2C22 - chains A and T of the 3 polymer chains in the assembly; structure by X-ray diffraction, 2.56 A resolution.

# Chain A
Molecule: DNA polymerase IV
From: Sulfolobus solfataricus
Notes: EC 2.7.7.7
UniProt: Q97W02 (DPO42_SULSO); residues 1-352 here = UniProt positions 1-352
Amino-acid sequence (358 residues; each row starts with the number of its first residue; numbers below 1 keep their minus sign (His-5 is residue -5)):
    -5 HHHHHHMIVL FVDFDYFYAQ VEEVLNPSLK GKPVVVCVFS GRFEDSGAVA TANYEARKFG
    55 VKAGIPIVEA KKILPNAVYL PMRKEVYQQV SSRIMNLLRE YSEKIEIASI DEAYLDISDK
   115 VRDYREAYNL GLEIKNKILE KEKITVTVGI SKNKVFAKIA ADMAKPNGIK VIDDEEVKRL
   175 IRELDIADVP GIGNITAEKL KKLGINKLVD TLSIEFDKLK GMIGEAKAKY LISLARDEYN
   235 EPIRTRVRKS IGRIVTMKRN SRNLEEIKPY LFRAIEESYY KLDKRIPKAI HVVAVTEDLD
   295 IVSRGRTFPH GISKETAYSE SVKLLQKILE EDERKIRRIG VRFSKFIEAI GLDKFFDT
Not modelled in the structure: -5 to 0, 343-352
Metal / ion sites: Ca2+ site 1: Asp7, Asp105, Glu106 (together with 2'-deoxyguanosine-5'-triphosphate); Ca2+ site 2: Asp7, Phe8, Asp105 (together with 2'-deoxyguanosine-5'-triphosphate); Ca2+ site 3: Ala181, Ile186
Residues lining bound ligands: 2'-deoxyguanosine-5'-triphosphate (DGT): Asp7, Phe8, Asp9, Tyr10, Phe11, Tyr12, Val32, Ala44, Thr45, Tyr48, Arg51, Ala57, Gly58, Met76, Ile104, Asp105, Lys159
UniProt features mapped onto this chain:
  - active site: Glu106
  - binding site (Mg(2+)): Asp7, Asp105
  - site: Tyr12 (Substrate discrimination)
  - mutagenesis: Asp105 to Glu106 (Loss of function), Glu342 to Thr352 (Almost complete loss of interaction with PCNA)
What the authors report for this chain:
  - binding site for the 18-nt DNA strand (chain T): Arg332
  - specificity-determining residues: Arg332 (proposed by the authors, not directly observed)

# Chain T
Molecule: 18-nt DNA strand
Sequence (18 nucleotides; numbered 1 to 18; the number before each row is that of its first residue):
     1 TCACGGAATC CTTCCCCC
Not modelled in the structure: 1
Modified residues: 8OG (8-oxo-2'-deoxy-guanosine-5'-monophosphate) at position 5

# Chain A / chain T interface
Contacting residue pairs (38; chain A residue first):
  Val32(A) with DC4(T), phosphate contact
  Ser34(A) with DC4(T), sugar contact
  Phe37(A) with DA3(T), phosphate contact
  Ser40(A) with DA3(T), phosphate contact
  Gly41(A) with DA3(T), hydrogen bond to the phosphate
  Ala42(A) with DC4(T), base contact
  Gly58(A) with DA3(T), base contact; DC4(T), base contact
  Pro60(A) with DC2(T), base contact; DA3(T), sugar contact
  Lys78(A) with DG6(T), sugar contact
  Gly218(A) with DC11(T), phosphate contact
  Glu219(A) with DC11(T), hydrogen bond to the phosphate
  Ala220(A) with DC10(T), phosphate contact; DC11(T), hydrogen bond to the phosphate
  Val241(A) with DA8(T), phosphate contact
  Arg242(A) with DA8(T), phosphate contact
  Lys243(A) with DA8(T), hydrogen bond to the phosphate; DT9(T), salt bridge to the phosphate
  Ser244(A) with DA7(T), phosphate contact; DA8(T), hydrogen bond to the phosphate
  Ile245(A) with DA7(T), phosphate contact
  Gly246(A) with DA7(T), hydrogen bond to the phosphate
  Arg247(A) with 8OG_5(T), phosphate contact; DG6(T), salt bridge to the phosphate
  Ile248(A) with 8OG_5(T), phosphate contact; DG6(T), hydrogen bond to the phosphate
  Val249(A) with 8OG_5(T), phosphate contact
  Thr250(A) with DC4(T), sugar contact; 8OG_5(T), hydrogen bond to the phosphate
  Lys275(A) with DG6(T), salt bridge to the phosphate
  Leu293(A) with DC4(T), phosphate contact
  Arg331(A) with DA3(T), salt bridge to the phosphate; DC4(T), salt bridge to the phosphate
  Arg332(A) with DC4(T), salt bridge to the phosphate; 8OG_5(T), salt bridge to the phosphate
  Arg336(A) with DG6(T), sugar contact; DA7(T), salt bridge to the phosphate
Interface residues without a listed pair, chain A (30 interface residues in all): Asp39, Lys221, Arg240

# Overview
30 residues of chain A face 10 of chain T across their interface, with 8 hydrogen bonds and 8 salt bridges.
Polar pairs include Gly41(A)-DA3(T), Glu219(A)-DC11(T) and Ala220(A)-DC11(T). Bound to chain A:
2'-deoxyguanosine-5'-triphosphate. The paper reports a binding site for the 18-nt DNA strand (chain T) at
Arg332(A); the specificity determinant Arg332(A).
Here chain A is DNA polymerase IV (Sulfolobus solfataricus) and chain T is an 18-nt DNA strand. Entry 2C22
(Efficient and High Fidelity Incorporation of dCTP Opposite 7,8- Dihydro-8-oxodeoxyguanosine by Sulfolobus
solfataricus DNA Polymerase Dpo4) was determined by X-ray diffraction, deposited together with 2C28, 2C2D,
2C2E and 2C2R.
